7TNX - chains A and C of the 3 polymer chains in the assembly; structure by electron microscopy, 3.54 A resolution.

# Chain A
Molecule: Antiviral innate immune response receptor RIG-I
From: Homo sapiens
Notes: EC 3.6.4.13
UniProtKB: O95786 (DDX58_HUMAN); residues 1-925 here = UniProt positions 1-925
Chain sequence (925 residues; row label = number of the first residue in the row):
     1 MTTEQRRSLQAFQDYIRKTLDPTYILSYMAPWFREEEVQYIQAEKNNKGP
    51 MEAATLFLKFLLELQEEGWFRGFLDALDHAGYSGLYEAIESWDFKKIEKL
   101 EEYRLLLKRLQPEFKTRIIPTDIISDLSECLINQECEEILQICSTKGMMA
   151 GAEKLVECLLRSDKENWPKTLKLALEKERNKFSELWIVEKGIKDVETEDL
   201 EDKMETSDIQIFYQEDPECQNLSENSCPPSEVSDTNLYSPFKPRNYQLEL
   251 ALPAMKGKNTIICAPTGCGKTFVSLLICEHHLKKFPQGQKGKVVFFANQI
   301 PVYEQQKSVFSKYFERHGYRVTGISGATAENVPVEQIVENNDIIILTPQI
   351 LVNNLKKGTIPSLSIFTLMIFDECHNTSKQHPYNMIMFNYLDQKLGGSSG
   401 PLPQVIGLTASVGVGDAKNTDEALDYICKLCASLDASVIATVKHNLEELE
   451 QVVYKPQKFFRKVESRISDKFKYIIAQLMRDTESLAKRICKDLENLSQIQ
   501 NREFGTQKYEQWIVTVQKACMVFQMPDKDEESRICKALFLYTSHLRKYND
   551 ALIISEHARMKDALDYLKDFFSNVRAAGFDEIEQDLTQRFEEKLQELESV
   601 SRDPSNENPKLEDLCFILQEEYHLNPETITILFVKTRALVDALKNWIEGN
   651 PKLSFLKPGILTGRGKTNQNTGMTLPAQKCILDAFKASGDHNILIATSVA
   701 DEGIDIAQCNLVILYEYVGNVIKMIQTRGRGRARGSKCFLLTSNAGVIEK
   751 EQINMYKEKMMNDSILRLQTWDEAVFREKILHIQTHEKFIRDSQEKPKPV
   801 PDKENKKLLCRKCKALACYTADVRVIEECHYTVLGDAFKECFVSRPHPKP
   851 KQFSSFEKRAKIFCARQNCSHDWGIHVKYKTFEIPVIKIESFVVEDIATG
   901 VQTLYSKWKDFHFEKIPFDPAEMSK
Not modelled in the structure: 1-240, 663-689, 700-705, 719-721, 924-925
Bound ions: Zn2+: Cys810, Cys864, Cys869
What the authors report for this chain:
  - mutagenesis - S411L: abolished signaling in response to p3dsRNA
  - mutagenesis - N668A: increased signaling in response to 5'-p and 5'-OH RNA duplexes
  - mutagenesis - Y454A, N668D, N668E: increased signaling in response to endogenous host RNA
  - mutagenesis - Y454A, N668D, N668E: increased signaling in response to p1dsRNA
  - mutagenesis - Y454A, N668D, N668E: increased signaling in response to OHdsRNA
  - mutagenesis - C268F, E373A, E373Q: increased signaling in response to OHSLR30
  - mutagenesis - N668D, N668E: increased signaling in response to p1dsRNA and OHdsRNA

# Chain C
Molecule: p3dsRNAb
Sequence (26 nucleotides; numbered -1 to 24; the number before each row is that of its first residue; numbers below 1 keep their minus sign (U-1 is residue -1)):
    -1 UCUACACAGUCGUUCGACGUACGUCC
Not modelled in the structure: -1 to 12

# How chain A and chain C interact
Pairs across the interface (29; chain A residue first):
  Asn298(A) - U22(C)  sugar contact
  Asn298(A) - C23(C)  sugar contact
  Gln299(A) - U22(C)  phosphate contact
  Gln299(A) - C23(C)  phosphate contact
  Ile300(A) - C23(C)  hydrogen bond to the phosphate
  Ile300(A) - C24(C)  phosphate contact
  Ser325(A) - C24(C)  phosphate contact
  Gly326(A) - C24(C)  hydrogen bond to the phosphate
  Thr347(A) - C24(C)  hydrogen bond to the phosphate
  Gln349(A) - C23(C)  sugar contact
  Gln349(A) - C24(C)  sugar contact
  Asn353(A) - C24(C)  hydrogen bond to the sugar
  Gln507(A) - G17(C)  base contact
  Gln507(A) - U18(C)  hydrogen bond to the base
  Glu510(A) - U18(C)  hydrogen bond to the sugar
  Val514(A) - G17(C)  phosphate contact
  Lys518(A) - G17(C)  salt bridge to the phosphate
  Arg546(A) - U18(C)  hydrogen bond to the phosphate
  Arg546(A) - A19(C)  salt bridge to the phosphate
  Lys635(A) - A19(C)  sugar contact
  Lys635(A) - C20(C)  sugar contact
  Arg637(A) - C20(C)  salt bridge to the phosphate
  Arg637(A) - G21(C)  salt bridge to the phosphate
  Thr662(A) - G21(C)  phosphate contact
  Thr697(A) - C20(C)  phosphate contact
  Ser698(A) - C20(C)  sugar contact
  Lys851(A) - C24(C)  base contact
  Phe853(A) - C24(C)  base contact
  Ser854(A) - C24(C)  sugar contact
Also at the interface, not in a pair above, chain A (26 interface residues in all): Pro301, Ile350, Gln511, Thr636, Ser906
Also at the interface, not in a pair above, chain C (9 interface residues in all): C16

# In short
The interface between chain A and chain C involves 26 residues on one side and 9 on the other; the contacts
include 7 hydrogen bonds and 4 salt bridges. Among the polar pairs are Gln507(A)-U18(C), Asn353(A)-C24(C) and
Glu510(A)-U18(C). The paper reports that Y454A, N668D and N668E of chain A increase signaling in response to
endogenous host RNA; Y454A, N668D and N668E of chain A increase signaling in response to p1dsRNA; 8
substitutions were tested in all.
Chain A is Antiviral innate immune response receptor RIG-I (Homo sapiens) and chain C is p3dsRNAb; the
structure, Cryo-EM structure of RIG-I in complex with p3dsRNA, was determined by electron microscopy together
with 7TNY, 7TNZ, 7TO0, 7TO1, 7TO2, 8DVR, 8DVS and 8DVU from the same study.
